Entry 9K9R (electron microscopy, 2.61 A resolution); this record covers chains B and C of the 5 polymer chains in the assembly.

Chain B:
Molecule: E4R
Organism: Monkeypox virus
Notes: EC 3.2.2.27
UniProtKB: Q5IXS4 (Q5IXS4_MONPV); residue numbers follow UniProt; this construct covers 1-218
Chain sequence (218 residues; row label = number of the first residue in the row):
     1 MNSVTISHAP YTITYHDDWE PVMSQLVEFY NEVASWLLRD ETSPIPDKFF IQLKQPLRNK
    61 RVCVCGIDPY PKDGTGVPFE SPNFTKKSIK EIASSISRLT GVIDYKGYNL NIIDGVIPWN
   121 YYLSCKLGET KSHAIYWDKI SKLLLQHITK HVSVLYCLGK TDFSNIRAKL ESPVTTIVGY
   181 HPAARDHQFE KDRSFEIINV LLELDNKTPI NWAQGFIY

Chain C:
Molecule: DNA polymerase processivity factor component A20
Organism: Monkeypox virus
UniProtKB: Q5IXP2 (Q5IXP2_MONPV); numbering as in UniProt (aligned over 1-426)
Chain sequence (426 residues; each row starts with the number of its first residue):
     1 MTSSADLTNL KELLSLYKSL RFSDSVAIEK YNSLVEWGTS TYWKIGVQKV TNVETSISDY
    61 YDEVKNKPFN IDPGYYIFLP VYFGSVFIYS KGKNMVELGS GNSFQIPDEI RSACNKVLDS
   121 DNGIDFLRFV LLNNRWIMED AISKYQSPVN IFKLASEYGL NIPNYLEIEI EEDTLFDDEL
   181 YSIMERSFDD TFPKISISYI KLGELKRQVV DFFKFSFMYI ESIKVDRIGD NIFIPSVITK
   241 SGKKILVKDV DHLIRSKVRE HTFVKVKKKN TFSILYDYDG NGTETRGEVI KRIIDTIGRD
   301 YYVNGKYFSK VGIAGLKQLT NKLDINECAT VDELVDEINK SGTVKRKIKN QSVFDLSREC
   361 LGYPEADFIT LVNNMRFKIE NCKVVNFNIE NTNCLNNPSI ETIYGNFNQF VSIFNTVTDV
   421 KKRLFE
Disordered / not traced: 1, 280-284, 426

How chain B and chain C interact:
Residue-residue contacts - 32 pairs, chain B then chain C:
  Arg167(B) - Ser40(C)
  Arg167(B) - Thr41(C)  hydrogen bond (side chain-backbone)
  Arg167(B) - Trp43(C)
  Ser172(B) - Trp43(C)
  Pro173(B) - Trp43(C)  hydrophobic
  Pro173(B) - Lys44(C)
  Val174(B) - Tyr42(C)
  Val174(B) - Trp43(C)
  Val174(B) - Lys44(C)
  Thr175(B) - Tyr42(C)
  Thr175(B) - Lys44(C)  hydrogen bond (side chain-backbone)
  Thr176(B) - Tyr42(C)  hydrogen bond (backbone-backbone)
  Thr176(B) - Trp43(C)
  Ile177(B) - Tyr42(C)  hydrophobic
  Val178(B) - Thr2(C)
  Asp192(B) - Thr2(C)
  Arg193(B) - Thr2(C)
  Arg193(B) - Ser4(C)
  Arg193(B) - Leu7(C)
  Glu196(B) - Leu7(C)
  Ile197(B) - Thr2(C)
  Ile197(B) - Ser3(C)
  Ile197(B) - Leu7(C)  hydrophobic
  Ile197(B) - Leu10(C)  hydrophobic
  Ile197(B) - Tyr42(C)
  Val200(B) - Leu10(C)  hydrophobic
  Leu201(B) - Ile45(C)  hydrophobic
  Glu203(B) - Leu14(C)
  Leu204(B) - Leu13(C)  hydrophobic
  Leu204(B) - Ile45(C)  hydrophobic
  Leu204(B) - Gly46(C)
  Leu204(B) - Val47(C)  hydrophobic
Interface residues without a listed pair, chain B (19 interface residues in all): Leu170, Glu171, Asp205
Interface residues without a listed pair, chain C (16 interface residues in all): Lys11

Summary:
19 residues of chain B face 16 of chain C across their interface, with 3 hydrogen bonds. Among the polar pairs
are Arg167(B)-Thr41(C), Thr175(B)-Lys44(C) and Thr176(B)-Tyr42(C).
Here chain B is E4R and chain C is DNA polymerase processivity factor component A20, both from Monkeypox
virus. Entry 9K9R (MPXV DNA polymerase in complex with primer/5U template DNA) was determined by electron
microscopy (same publication as 9K9S, 9K9T, 9K9V and 9K9U).
